5ZFP - chains A and B of the 6 polymer chains in the assembly; structure by X-ray diffraction, 2.84 A resolution.

== Chain A (and B) ==
Name: Biopolymer transport protein ExbB
Organism: Escherichia coli (strain K12)
Notes: chain B of this document is another copy of the same molecule, construct and numbering; everything in this record applies to it too
UniProt: P0ABU7 (EXBB_ECOLI); numbering as in UniProt (aligned over 1-244)
Amino-acid sequence (244 residues; row label = number of the first residue in the row):
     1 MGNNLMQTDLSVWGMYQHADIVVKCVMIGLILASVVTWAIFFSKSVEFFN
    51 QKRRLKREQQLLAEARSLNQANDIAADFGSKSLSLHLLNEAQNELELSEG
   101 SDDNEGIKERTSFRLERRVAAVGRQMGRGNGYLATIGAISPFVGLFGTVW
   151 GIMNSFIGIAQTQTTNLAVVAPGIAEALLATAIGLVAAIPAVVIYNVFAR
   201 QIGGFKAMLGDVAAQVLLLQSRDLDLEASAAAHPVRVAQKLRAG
Unresolved in the structure: 1-9, 235-244 (chain B: 1-19, 235-244)

== Interface between chain A and chain B ==
Contacting residue pairs (61; chain A residue first):
  E94(A) - R222(B)  salt bridge
  L97(A) - R66(B)
  L97(A) - R222(B)
  L97(A) - L226(B)
  S98(A) - R222(B)
  S98(A) - L226(B)
  E99(A) - L226(B)
  G100(A) - L226(B)
  G100(A) - S229(B)
  S101(A) - D225(B)
  S101(A) - L226(B)
  S101(A) - S229(B)
  D102(A) - S229(B)  hydrogen bond (backbone-side chain)
  D102(A) - H233(B)  salt bridge
  D103(A) - D225(B)
  G106(A) - D225(B)
  R110(A) - L218(B)
  R110(A) - S221(B)  hydrogen bond
  R110(A) - R222(B)
  R110(A) - D225(B)  salt bridge
  F113(A) - A214(B)  hydrophobic
  F113(A) - L218(B)  hydrophobic
  R114(A) - L218(B)
  R117(A) - A207(B)
  R117(A) - G210(B)
  R117(A) - D211(B)  salt bridge
  R117(A) - A214(B)
  R124(A) - A207(B)
  R124(A) - D211(B)  salt bridge
  G127(A) - R200(B)
  G131(A) - R200(B)
  T135(A) - N196(B)
  I139(A) - V192(B)  hydrophobic
  I139(A) - V193(B)  hydrophobic
  F142(A) - G137(B)
  F142(A) - P141(B)  hydrophobic
  F142(A) - L185(B)  hydrophobic
  F142(A) - A188(B)  hydrophobic
  F142(A) - I189(B)  hydrophobic
  V143(A) - I189(B)  hydrophobic
  L145(A) - L185(B)  hydrophobic
  F146(A) - A182(B)
  F146(A) - L185(B)  hydrophobic
  F146(A) - V186(B)  hydrophobic
  V149(A) - L178(B)
  V149(A) - T181(B)
  V149(A) - A182(B)
  W150(A) - L179(B)  hydrophobic
  M153(A) - A175(B)
  F156(A) - A171(B)
  F156(A) - I174(B)  hydrophobic
  F156(A) - L178(B)  hydrophobic
  I157(A) - A175(B)  hydrophobic
  I159(A) - L167(B)  hydrophobic
  I159(A) - A168(B)  hydrophobic
  I159(A) - A171(B)  hydrophobic
  A160(A) - A171(B)
  A160(A) - P172(B)  hydrophobic
  Q163(A) - A168(B)
  T165(A) - N166(B)
  T165(A) - L167(B)
Interface residues without a listed pair, chain A (33 interface residues in all): N130, I152
Interface residues without a listed pair, chain B (35 interface residues in all): M208, A232

== Summary ==
33 residues of chain A face 35 of chain B across their interface, with 2 hydrogen bonds and 5 salt bridges.
Polar pairs include E94(A)-R222(B), D102(A)-H233(B) and R110(A)-D225(B).
Both chains are Biopolymer transport protein ExbB (Escherichia coli (strain K12)). Entry 5ZFP (Structure of
the ExbB/ExbD hexameric complex) was determined by X-ray diffraction (same publication as 5ZFU and 5ZFV).
